2YCS - chain A; structure by X-ray diffraction, 2.35 A resolution.

# Chain A
Name: Serine/threonine-protein kinase CHK2
From: Homo sapiens
Notes: EC 2.7.11.1; fragment: catalytic domain, residues 210-531
UniProtKB: O96017 (CHK2_HUMAN); numbering as in UniProt (aligned over 210-531)
Chain sequence (323 residues; row label = number of the first residue in the row):
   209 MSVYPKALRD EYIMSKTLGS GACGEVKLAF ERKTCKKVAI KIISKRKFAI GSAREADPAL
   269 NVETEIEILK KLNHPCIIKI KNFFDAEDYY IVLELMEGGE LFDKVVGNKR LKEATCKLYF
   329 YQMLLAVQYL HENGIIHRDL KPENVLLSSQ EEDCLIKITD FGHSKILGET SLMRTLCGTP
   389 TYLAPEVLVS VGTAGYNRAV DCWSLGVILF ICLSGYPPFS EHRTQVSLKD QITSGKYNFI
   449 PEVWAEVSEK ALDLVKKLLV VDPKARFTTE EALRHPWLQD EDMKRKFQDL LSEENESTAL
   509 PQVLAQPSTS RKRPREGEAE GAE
Disordered / not traced: 209, 229-231, 254-268, 376-377, 511-531
Differences from the reference sequence: expression tag (209)
UniProt features mapped onto this chain:
  - region: D368 to E394 (T-loop/activation segment)
  - active site: D347 (Proton acceptor)
  - binding site (ATP): G227 to V234, K249, E302 to E308, E351, N352, D368
  - modified residue: S379 (Phosphoserine), T383 (Phosphothreonine), T387 (Phosphothreonine), S456 (Phosphoserine)
Ligand contacts: NXP (n-{4-[(1E)-N-carbamimidoylethanehydrazonoyl]phenyl}-1H-indole-3-carboxamide): L226, G227, V234, A247, K249, I251, E273, I299, L301, L303, M304, G307, E308, L354, T367, D368, F369, G370
Reported in the primary citation:
  - binding site for NXP: E273, E302, M304
  - conformationally variable residues (order/disorder transition): G229 to C231
  - specificity-determining residues: C231, L277, L303 (proposed by the authors, not directly observed)

# Summary
Ligands of chain A: compound NXP. From UniProt: active-site residue D347 and 19 ATP-binding residues. The
paper reports a binding site for NXP at E273, E302 and M304; specificity determinants C231, L277 and L303.
Chain A is Serine/threonine-protein kinase CHK2 (Homo sapiens); the structure, Crystal structure of checkpoint
kinase 2 in complex with PV788, was determined by X-ray diffraction (same publication as 2YCF, 2YCQ, 2YCR and
2XK9).
